7YER - chains B and C of the 5 polymer chains in the assembly; structure by electron microscopy, 3.00 A resolution.

== Chain B (and C) ==
Protein: Polymerase cofactor VP35
Organism: Ebola virus
Notes: chain C of this document is another copy of the same molecule, construct and numbering; everything in this record applies to it too
UniProtKB: A0A1C4HDK9 (A0A1C4HDK9_9MONO); numbering as in UniProt (aligned over 1-340)
Chain sequence (340 residues; numbered 1 to 340; the number before each row is that of its first residue):
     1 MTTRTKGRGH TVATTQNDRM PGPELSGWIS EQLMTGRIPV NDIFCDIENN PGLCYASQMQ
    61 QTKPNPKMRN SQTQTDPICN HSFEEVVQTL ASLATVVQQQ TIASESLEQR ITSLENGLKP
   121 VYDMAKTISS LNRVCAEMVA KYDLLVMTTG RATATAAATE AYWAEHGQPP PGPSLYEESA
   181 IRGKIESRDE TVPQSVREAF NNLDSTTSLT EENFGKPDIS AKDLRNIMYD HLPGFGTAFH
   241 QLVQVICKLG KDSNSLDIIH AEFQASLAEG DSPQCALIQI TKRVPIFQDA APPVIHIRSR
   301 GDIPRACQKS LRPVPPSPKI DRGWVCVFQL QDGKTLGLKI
Unresolved in the structure: 1-80 (chain C: 1-80, 180-340)
From the paper describing this entry:
  - self-association interface (contacts with another copy of this molecule); pairs are residue here / residue on that copy: Arg-151/Gln-168 (hydrogen bond), Arg-151/Pro-169 (hydrogen bond), Arg-151/Glu-160 (hydrogen bond), Leu-145, Ser-174

== How chain B and chain C interact ==
Contacting residue pairs - 52 pairs, chain B then chain C:
  Leu-93(B) / Ser-92(C)
  Leu-93(B) / Leu-93(C)  hydrophobic
  Val-96(B) / Leu-93(C)  hydrophobic
  Val-96(B) / Val-96(C)  hydrophobic
  Val-96(B) / Gln-100(C)
  Gln-99(B) / Gln-100(C)
  Gln-100(B) / Val-96(C)
  Gln-100(B) / Gln-100(C)  hydrogen bond (backbone-side chain)
  Ser-106(B) / Leu-107(C)
  Leu-107(B) / Ala-103(C)
  Leu-107(B) / Leu-107(C)  hydrophobic
  Arg-110(B) / Leu-107(C)
  Ser-113(B) / Leu-114(C)
  Leu-114(B) / Leu-114(C)  hydrophobic
  Gly-117(B) / Leu-118(C)
  Leu-118(B) / Leu-118(C)  hydrophobic
  Met-124(B) / Ala-125(C)  hydrophobic
  Thr-127(B) / Ile-128(C)
  Ser-130(B) / Asn-132(C)  hydrogen bond
  Leu-131(B) / Ile-128(C)  hydrophobic
  Leu-131(B) / Leu-131(C)  hydrophobic
  Leu-131(B) / Asn-132(C)
  Val-134(B) / Asn-132(C)
  Val-134(B) / Cys-135(C)  hydrophobic
  Val-134(B) / Ala-136(C)
  Cys-135(B) / Cys-135(C)  hydrophobic
  Glu-137(B) / Val-139(C)
  Met-138(B) / Cys-135(C)  hydrophobic
  Met-138(B) / Val-139(C)  hydrophobic
  Lys-141(B) / Tyr-142(C)
  Tyr-142(B) / Met-138(C)
  Tyr-142(B) / Tyr-142(C)
  Thr-149(B) / Met-147(C)
  Gly-150(B) / Thr-153(C)
  Arg-151(B) / Glu-160(C)  salt bridge
  Gln-168(B) / Arg-151(C)  hydrogen bond
  Pro-169(B) / Arg-151(C)  hydrogen bond (backbone-side chain)
  Pro-170(B) / Arg-151(C)
  Pro-171(B) / Arg-151(C)
  Pro-171(B) / Ala-152(C)  hydrophobic
  Gly-172(B) / Gly-150(C)
  Gly-172(B) / Ala-152(C)
  Pro-173(B) / Thr-148(C)
  Pro-173(B) / Thr-153(C)
  Ser-174(B) / Met-147(C)
  Ser-174(B) / Thr-148(C)  hydrogen bond (backbone-backbone)
  Leu-175(B) / Val-146(C)
  Leu-175(B) / Met-147(C)  hydrophobic
  Tyr-176(B) / Leu-145(C)
  Tyr-176(B) / Val-146(C)  hydrogen bond (backbone-backbone)
  Glu-177(B) / Leu-144(C)
  Glu-178(B) / Val-146(C)
Also at the interface, not in a pair above, chain B (39 interface residues in all): Ser-92, Val-121, Leu-145, Leu-203
Also at the interface, not in a pair above, chain C (34 interface residues in all): Gln-99, Ser-106, Ile-111, Val-121, Lys-141, Thr-149, Glu-177

== Overview ==
The interface between chain B and chain C involves 39 residues on one side and 34 on the other; the contacts
include 6 hydrogen bonds and 1 salt bridge. Polar contacts include Arg-151(B)/Glu-160(C),
Gln-100(B)/Gln-100(C) and Ser-130(B)/Asn-132(C). The paper reports a self-association interface involving
Leu-145(B), Arg-151(B) and Glu-160(B) among others.
Both chains are Polymerase cofactor VP35 (Ebola virus). Entry 7YER (The structure of EBOV L-VP35 complex) was
determined by electron microscopy (same publication as 7YES and 7YET).
